Entry 4Y6V (X-ray diffraction, 2.80 A resolution); this record covers chains Z and a of the 30 polymer chains in the assembly.

# Chain Z
Name: Proteasome subunit beta type-6
Organism: Saccharomyces cerevisiae
Notes: EC 3.4.25.1
Reference sequence: P23724 (PSB6_YEAST); residues 1-222 here correspond to UniProt positions 20-241 (UniProt number = residue number + 19)
Chain sequence (222 residues; numbered 1 to 222; the number before each row is that of its first residue):
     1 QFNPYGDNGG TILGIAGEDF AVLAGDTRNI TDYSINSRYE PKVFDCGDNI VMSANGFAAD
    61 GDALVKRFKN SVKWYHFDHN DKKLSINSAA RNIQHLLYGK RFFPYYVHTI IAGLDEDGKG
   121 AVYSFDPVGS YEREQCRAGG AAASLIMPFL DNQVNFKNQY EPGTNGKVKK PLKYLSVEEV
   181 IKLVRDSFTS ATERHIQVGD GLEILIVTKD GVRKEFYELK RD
Ion coordination: Mg2+: Thr192, His195, Val198

# Chain a
Name: Proteasome subunit beta type-7
Organism: Saccharomyces cerevisiae
Notes: EC 3.4.25.1
Reference sequence: P30657 (PSB7_YEAST); residues -12 to 233 here correspond to UniProt positions 21-266 (UniProt number = residue number + 33)
Chain sequence (246 residues; row label = number of the first residue in the row; numbers below 1 keep their minus sign (Thr-12 is residue -12)):
   -12 TQIANAGASP MVNTQQPIVT GTSVISMKYD NGVIIAADNL GSYGSLLRFN GVERLIPVGD
    48 NTVVGISGDI SDMQHIERLL KDLVTENAYD NPLADAEEAL EPSYIFEYLA TVMYQRRSKM
   108 NPLWNAIIVA GVQSNGDQFL RYVNLLGVTY SSPTLATGFG AHMANPLLRK VVDRESDIPK
   168 TTVQVAEEAI VNAMRVLYYR DARSSRNFSL AIIDKNTGLT FKKNLQVENM KWDFAKDIKG
   228 YGTQKI
Unresolved in the structure: -12 to 0

# How chain Z and chain a interact
Pairs across the interface - 42 pairs, chain Z then chain a:
  Gln1(Z) with Thr1(a), hydrogen bond
  Phe2(Z) with Thr1(a); Arg104(a); Met107(a); Pro109(a), hydrophobic; Trp111(a), hydrophobic; Leu132(a), hydrophobic; Leu133(a), hydrophobic
  Asn3(Z) with Leu133(a)
  Pro4(Z) with Arg104(a), hydrogen bond (backbone-side chain); Met107(a), hydrophobic; Leu133(a)
  Tyr5(Z) with Arg104(a)
  Asn8(Z) with Val135(a)
  Asn29(Z) with Tyr137(a)
  Ser34(Z) with His149(a), hydrogen bond
  Ile35(Z) with Arg156(a), hydrogen bond (backbone-side chain)
  Asn36(Z) with Tyr137(a), hydrogen bond; Ser139(a); Arg156(a)
  Ser37(Z) with Ser138(a), hydrogen bond (side chain-backbone)
  Glu40(Z) with Arg128(a), salt bridge; Tyr137(a); Ser138(a), hydrogen bond (side chain-backbone)
  Phe57(Z) with Arg104(a); Leu133(a); Val135(a), hydrophobic
  Ala59(Z) with Tyr101(a); Leu133(a); Gly134(a); Val135(a)
  Asp60(Z) with Tyr101(a), hydrogen bond; Arg104(a), salt bridge
  Asp62(Z) with Thr136(a), hydrogen bond
  Ala63(Z) with Tyr101(a)
  Lys66(Z) with Glu94(a), salt bridge
  Phe103(Z) with Arg104(a); Ser105(a)
  Tyr105(Z) with Tyr101(a)
  Glu218(Z) with Arg161(a), salt bridge
  Arg221(Z) with Asp160(a), salt bridge; Arg161(a)
Interface residues without a listed pair, chain Z (26 interface residues in all): Gly6, Arg38, Tyr39, Lys100
Interface residues without a listed pair, chain a (22 interface residues in all): Leu142

# Summary
26 residues of chain Z face 22 of chain a across their interface, with 9 hydrogen bonds and 5 salt bridges.
Among the polar pairs are Glu40(Z)-Arg128(a), Asp60(Z)-Arg104(a) and Lys66(Z)-Glu94(a). The Mg2+ site is built
by Thr192(Z), His195(Z) and Val198(Z).
Chain Z is Proteasome subunit beta type-6 and chain a is Proteasome subunit beta type-7, both from
Saccharomyces cerevisiae; the structure, Yeast 20S proteasome in complex with Ac-PAE-ep, was determined by
X-ray diffraction, deposited together with 4Y69, 4Y6A, 4Y6Z, 4Y70, 4Y74, 4Y75 and 34 further entries.
